9ARW - chains F and G of the 8 polymer chains in the assembly; structure by electron microscopy, 3.80 A resolution.

Chain F (and G):
Molecule: CRISPR type III-B/RAMP module-associated protein Cmr5
Source organism: Dissulfurispira thermophila
Notes: chain G of this document is another copy of the same molecule, construct and numbering; everything in this record applies to it too
UniProtKB: A0A7G1H353 (A0A7G1H353_9BACT); residues 1-140 here = UniProt positions 1-140
Sequence (140 residues; numbered 1 to 140; the number before each row is that of its first residue):
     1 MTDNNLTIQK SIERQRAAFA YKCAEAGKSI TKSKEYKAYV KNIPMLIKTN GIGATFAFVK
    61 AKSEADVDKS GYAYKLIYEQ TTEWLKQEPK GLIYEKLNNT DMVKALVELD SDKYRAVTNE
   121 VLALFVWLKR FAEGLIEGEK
Disordered / not traced: 1-3, 138-140 (chain G: 1-8, 50-53, 137-140)

How chain F and chain G interact:
Contacting residue pairs (11; chain F residue first):
  Ala54(F) - Trp127(G)  hydrophobic
  Lys60(F) - Gly134(G)  hydrogen bond (side chain-backbone)
  Asp101(F) - Tyr21(G)
  Val103(F) - Phe131(G)  hydrophobic
  Lys104(F) - Tyr21(G)
  Leu106(F) - Arg14(G)
  Val107(F) - Arg14(G)
  Val107(F) - Ala17(G)  hydrophobic
  Glu108(F) - Ala18(G)
  Leu109(F) - Arg14(G)
  Tyr114(F) - Arg14(G)
Other interface residues (no listed pair), chain F (13 interface residues in all): Gly53, Ala57, Ala61
Other interface residues (no listed pair), chain G (11 interface residues in all): Gln9, Arg130, Glu133, Leu135

Summary:
13 residues of chain F face 11 of chain G across their interface; the contacts include 1 hydrogen bond. The
hydrogen-bonded pair is Lys60(F)-Gly134(G).
Chain F and chain G are both CRISPR type III-B/RAMP module-associated protein Cmr5 (Dissulfurispira
thermophila); the structure, Structure of the guideless DtCmr Type III CRISPR complex, was determined by
electron microscopy.
